Entry 5Z0A (X-ray diffraction, 2.09 A resolution); this record covers chain A.

== Chain A ==
Name: Dual sugar-1-phosphate nucleotidylyltransferase
Source organism: Sulfolobus tokodaii (strain DSM 16993 / JCM 10545 / NBRC 100140 / 7)
Notes: EC 2.7.7.-
UniProtKB: Q975F9 (Q975F9_SULTO); residue numbers follow UniProt; this construct covers 1-401
Sequence (409 residues; row label = number of the first residue in the row):
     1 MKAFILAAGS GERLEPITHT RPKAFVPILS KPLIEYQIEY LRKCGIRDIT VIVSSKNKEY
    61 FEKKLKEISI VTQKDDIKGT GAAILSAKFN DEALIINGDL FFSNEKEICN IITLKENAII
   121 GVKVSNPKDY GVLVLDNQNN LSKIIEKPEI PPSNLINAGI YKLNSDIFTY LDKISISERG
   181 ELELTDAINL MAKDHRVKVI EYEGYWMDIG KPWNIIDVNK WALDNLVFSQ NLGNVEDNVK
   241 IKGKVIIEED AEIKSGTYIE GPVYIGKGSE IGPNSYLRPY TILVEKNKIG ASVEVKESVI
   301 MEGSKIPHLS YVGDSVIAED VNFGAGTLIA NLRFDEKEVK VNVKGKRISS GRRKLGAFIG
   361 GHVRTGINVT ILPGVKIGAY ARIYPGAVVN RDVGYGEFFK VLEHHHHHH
Not modelled in the structure: 401-409
Disulfides: Cys-44/Cys-109
Construct notes: engineered mutation Asn-97 (Tyr in Q975F9); expression tag (402-409)
Curated features (UniProtKB/Swiss-Prot):
  - binding site (a ribonucleoside 5'-triphosphate): Ala-8 to Arg-13, Gln-73, Gly-79
  - binding site (N-acetyl-alpha-D-glucosamine 1-phosphate): Thr-80, Gly-131, Glu-146, Asn-157
  - mutagenesis: Thr-80 (T80A/G/Q: Increases both GlcNAc-1-P UTase and Glc-1-P UTase activities; T80D/H: Decrease in GlcNAc-1-P UTase activity but increase in Glc-1-P UTase activity ...), Glu-146 (E146A/C/F/G/I/K/L/M/P/Q/R/V/W/Y: Loss of both GlcNAc-1-P UTase and Glc-1-P UTase activities; E146D/N: Decrease in GlcNAc-1-P UTase and Glc-1-P UTase activities ...), His-308 (H308A: Strong decrease in GalN-1-P AcTase activity and almost loss of GlcN-1-P AcTase activity), Tyr-311 (Y311A: Strong decrease in GalN-1-P AcTase activity and increase in GlcN-1-P AcTase activity), Asn-331 (N331A: Strong decrease in GalN-1-P AcTase activity and decrease in GlcN-1-P AcTase activity), Lys-337 (K337A: Slight decrease in GalN-1-P AcTase activity and increase in GlcN-1-P AcTase activity), Lys-340 (K340A: Decrease in GalN-1-P AcTase activity and increase in GlcN-1-P AcTase activity), Arg-391 to Val-401 (No change in GlcNAc-1-P UTase activity. Shows 38% less GalN-1-P AcTase activity than the wild-type, but increases GlcN-1-P AcTase activity 16.8 times ...), Glu-397 to Val-401 (No change in GlcNAc-1-P UTase activity. Shows 20% less GalN-1-P AcTase activity than the wild-type, but increases GlcN-1-P AcTase activity 4.8 times. Does not affect thermostability)

== Summary ==
UniProt lists 8 ribonucleoside 5'-triphosphate-binding residues, 4 N-acetyl-alpha-D-glucosamine
1-phosphate-binding residues and 18 mutagenesis sites.
Chain A is Dual sugar-1-phosphate nucleotidylyltransferase (Sulfolobus tokodaii (strain DSM 16993 / JCM 10545
/ NBRC 100140 / 7)); the structure, ST0452(Y97N)-GlcNAc binding form, was determined by X-ray diffraction
(same publication as 5Z09).
